PDB entry 6MFW | X-ray diffraction, 2.50 A resolution | chain A

== Chain A ==
Protein: Linear gramicidin synthase subunit A
Source organism: Brevibacillus parabrevis
UniProt: Q70LM7 (LGRA_BREPA); residues 3-1199 here correspond to UniProt positions 2-1198 (UniProt number = residue number - 1)
Amino-acid sequence (1210 residues; numbered -1 to 1208; the number before each row is that of its first residue; numbers below 1 keep their minus sign (Gly-1 is residue -1)):
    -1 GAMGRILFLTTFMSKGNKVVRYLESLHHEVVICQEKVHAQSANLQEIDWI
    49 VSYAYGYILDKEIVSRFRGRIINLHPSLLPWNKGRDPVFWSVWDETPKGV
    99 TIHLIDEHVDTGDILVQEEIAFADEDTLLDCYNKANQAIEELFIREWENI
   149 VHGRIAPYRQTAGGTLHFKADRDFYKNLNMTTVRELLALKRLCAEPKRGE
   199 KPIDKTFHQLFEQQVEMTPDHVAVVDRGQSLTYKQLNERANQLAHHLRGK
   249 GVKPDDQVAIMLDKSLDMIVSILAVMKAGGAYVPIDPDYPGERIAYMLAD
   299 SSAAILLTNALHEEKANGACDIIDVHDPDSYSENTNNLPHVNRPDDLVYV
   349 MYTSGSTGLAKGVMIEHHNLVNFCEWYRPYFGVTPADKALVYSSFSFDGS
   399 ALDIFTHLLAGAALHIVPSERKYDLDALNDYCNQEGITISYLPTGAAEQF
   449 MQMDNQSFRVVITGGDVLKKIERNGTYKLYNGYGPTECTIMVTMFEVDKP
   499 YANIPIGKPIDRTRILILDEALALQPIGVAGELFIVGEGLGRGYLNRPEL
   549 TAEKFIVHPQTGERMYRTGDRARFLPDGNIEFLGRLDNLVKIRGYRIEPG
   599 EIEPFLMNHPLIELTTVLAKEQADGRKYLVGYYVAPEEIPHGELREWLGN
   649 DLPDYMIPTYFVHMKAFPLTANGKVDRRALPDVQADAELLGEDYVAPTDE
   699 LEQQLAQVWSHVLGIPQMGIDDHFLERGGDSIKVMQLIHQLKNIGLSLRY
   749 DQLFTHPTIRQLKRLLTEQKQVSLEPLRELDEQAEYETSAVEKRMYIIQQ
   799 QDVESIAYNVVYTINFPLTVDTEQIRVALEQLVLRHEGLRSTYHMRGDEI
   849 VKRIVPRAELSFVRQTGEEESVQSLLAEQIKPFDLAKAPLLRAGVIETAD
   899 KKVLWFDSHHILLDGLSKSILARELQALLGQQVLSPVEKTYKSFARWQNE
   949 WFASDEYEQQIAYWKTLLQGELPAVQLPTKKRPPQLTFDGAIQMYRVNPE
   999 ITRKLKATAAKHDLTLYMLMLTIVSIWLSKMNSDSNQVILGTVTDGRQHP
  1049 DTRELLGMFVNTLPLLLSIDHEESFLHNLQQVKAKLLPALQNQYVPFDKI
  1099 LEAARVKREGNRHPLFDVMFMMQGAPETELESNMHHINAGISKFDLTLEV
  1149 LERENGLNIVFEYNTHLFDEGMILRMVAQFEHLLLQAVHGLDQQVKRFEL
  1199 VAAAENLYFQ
Not modelled in the structure: -1 to 0, 196-198, 683-692, 768-772, 1200-1208
Differences from the reference sequence: expression tag (-1 to 2, 1200-1208)
Curated features (UniProtKB/Swiss-Prot):
  - modified residue: Ser729 (O-(pantetheine 4'-phosphoryl)serine)
Glycans and other covalent adducts: compound JQG linked to Ser729
Small-molecule neighbours:
  - AMP-CPP (APC; diphosphomethylphosphonic acid adenosyl ester): Thr351, Ser352, Gly462, Gly463, Asp464, Val465, Asn479, Gly480, Tyr481, Gly482, Pro483, Thr484, Ile504, Asp568, Phe580, Arg583, Lys672
  - 6R-folinic acid (FON; N-{[4-({[(6R)-2-amino-5-formyl-4-oxo-1,4,5,6,7,8-hexahydropteridin-6-yl]methyl}amino)phenyl]carbonyl}-L-glutamic acid): Tyr53, Gly54, Tyr55, Ile56, Leu57, Asn71, His73, Arg83, His101, Ile103, Asp104, Glu105, His106, Val107, Asp108, Phe166, Lys167
  - JQG ((2R)-N-[3-[2-[[(2S)-2-formamido-3-methyl-butanoyl]amino]ethylamino]-3-oxidanylidene-propyl]-3,3-dimethyl-2-oxidanyl-4-[oxidanyl-bis(oxidanylidene)-$l6-phosphanyl]oxy-butanamide): Asp728, Tyr748, Val808, Tyr810, His908, Leu911, Asp912, Gly913, Lys916, Thr1013, Tyr1015, Met1016, Val1041, Thr1042, Asp1043, Val1058, Leu1088, Met1119, Met1120, Gln1121, Lys1141, Glu1147
  - valine (VAL): Asp396, Gly397, Leu400, Tyr439, Gly462, Gly463, Gly480, Gly482, Thr484, Ile488, Met489
Reported in the primary citation:
  - catalytic residues: His908 (citing earlier work)
  - binding site for JQG: Tyr810

== In short ==
Chain A binds 6R-folinic acid, AMP-CPP and valine. Compound JQG is covalently linked to Ser729. From the
paper: the catalytic residue His908; a binding site for JQG at Tyr810.
Chain A is Linear gramicidin synthase subunit A (Brevibacillus parabrevis); the structure, Crystal structure
of a 4-domain construct of LgrA in the substrate donation state, was determined by X-ray diffraction (same
publication as 6MFX, 6MFY, 6MFZ and 6MG0).
